Entry 8FBW (X-ray diffraction, 2.35 A resolution); this record covers chains C and D of the 3 polymer chains in the assembly.

[Chain C]
Protein: Heavy chain of anti-SIV V2 antibody NCI05
Source organism: Macaca mulatta
Notes: antibody fragment or engineered binder
Chain sequence (231 residues; row label = number of the first residue in the row):
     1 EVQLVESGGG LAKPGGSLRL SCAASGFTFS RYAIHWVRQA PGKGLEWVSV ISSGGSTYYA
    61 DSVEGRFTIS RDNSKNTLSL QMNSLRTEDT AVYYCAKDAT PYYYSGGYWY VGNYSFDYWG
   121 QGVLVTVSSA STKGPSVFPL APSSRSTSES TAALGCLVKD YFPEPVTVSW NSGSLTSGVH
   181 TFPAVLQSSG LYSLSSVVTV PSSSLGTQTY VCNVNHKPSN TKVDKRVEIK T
Disulfides: C22-C95, C156-C212
Glycans and other covalent adducts: glycan linked to N113

[Chain D]
Protein: Light chain of anti-SIV V2 antibody NCI05
Source organism: Macaca mulatta
Notes: antibody fragment or engineered binder
Chain sequence (216 residues; row label = number of the first residue in the row):
     1 QSVLTQPPSA SGAPGQSVTI SCSGSSSNIG SNYVYWYQQL SGKAPKLLIY NNNQRPSGVP
    61 DRFSGSKSGT SASLAISGLQ SKDEADYYCS AWDSSLNDPL FGGGTRLTVL GQPKAAPSVT
   121 LFPPSSEELQ ANKATLVCLI SDFYPGAVEV AWKADGSAVN AGVETTKPSK QSNNKYAASS
   181 YLSLTSDQWK SHKSYSCQVT HEGSTVEKTV APAECS
Disulfides: C22-C89, C138-C197

[Chain C / chain D interface]
Contacting residue pairs (66; chain C residue first):
  Q39(C) - Q39(D)  hydrogen bond
  Q39(C) - Y88(D)  hydrogen bond
  K43(C) - Y88(D)
  G44(C) - Y88(D)
  L45(C) - P45(D)  hydrophobic
  L45(C) - Y88(D)  hydrophobic
  L45(C) - F101(D)
  W47(C) - P99(D)  hydrophobic
  W47(C) - F101(D)
  D61(C) - D98(D)
  Y94(C) - Q39(D)
  Y94(C) - K43(D)
  Y94(C) - A44(D)  hydrophobic
  N113(C) - Y35(D)
  Y114(C) - W92(D)  hydrophobic
  Y114(C) - P99(D)  hydrophobic
  S115(C) - Y35(D)
  S115(C) - Y37(D)
  F116(C) - Y37(D)  hydrogen bond (backbone-side chain)
  F116(C) - L47(D)
  F116(C) - F101(D)  hydrophobic
  W119(C) - Y37(D)  hydrophobic
  W119(C) - A44(D)  hydrophobic
  W119(C) - P45(D)
  G120(C) - A44(D)
  F138(C) - S125(D)
  F138(C) - E127(D)
  F138(C) - E128(D)
  P139(C) - S125(D)
  P139(C) - E127(D)
  L140(C) - F122(D)
  A141(C) - F122(D)
  A141(C) - P123(D)
  S143(C) - A211(D)
  S143(C) - A213(D)
  A153(C) - F122(D)
  L157(C) - T135(D)
  L157(C) - Y181(D)  hydrophobic
  K159(C) - E128(D)  salt bridge
  K159(C) - T135(D)
  H180(C) - S141(D)
  H180(C) - Q171(D)  hydrogen bond
  H180(C) - A177(D)
  F182(C) - L139(D)  hydrophobic
  F182(C) - I140(D)
  F182(C) - A177(D)  hydrophobic
  F182(C) - A178(D)
  F182(C) - S179(D)
  P183(C) - S169(D)
  A184(C) - T166(D)
  V185(C) - E164(D)
  V185(C) - T166(D)
  V185(C) - Y181(D)  hydrophobic
  L186(C) - E164(D)
  Q187(C) - E164(D)  hydrogen bond
  Q187(C) - S183(D)
  S188(C) - E164(D)
  S193(C) - Y181(D)
  L194(C) - Y181(D)
  S195(C) - V137(D)
  S195(C) - L139(D)
  S195(C) - Y181(D)  hydrogen bond
  V197(C) - F122(D)  hydrophobic
  V197(C) - L139(D)  hydrophobic
  K225(C) - E127(D)  salt bridge
  K230(C) - C215(D)
Other interface residues (no listed pair), chain C (43 interface residues in all): V37, E46, A99, D117, P142, L154, G155, D160
Other interface residues (no listed pair), chain D (38 interface residues in all): G103, T120, K133, T165

[In short]
43 residues of chain C and 38 residues of chain D are in contact, with 6 hydrogen bonds and 2 salt bridges.
Among the polar pairs are K159(C)-E128(D), K225(C)-E127(D) and Q39(C)-Q39(D).
Chain C is Heavy chain of anti-SIV V2 antibody NCI05 and chain D is Light chain of anti-SIV V2 antibody NCI05,
both from Macaca mulatta; the structure, Crystal structure of SIV-1 V2 antibody NCI05 in complex with a V2
peptide, was determined by X-ray diffraction.
